7CIH - chain A; structure by X-ray diffraction, 1.79 A resolution.

== Chain A ==
Molecule: Lipase
From: Erythrobacter longus
Reference sequence: A0A074MDU6 (A0A074MDU6_ERYLO); residue numbers follow UniProt; this construct covers 1-314
Amino-acid sequence (314 residues; each row starts with the number of its first residue):
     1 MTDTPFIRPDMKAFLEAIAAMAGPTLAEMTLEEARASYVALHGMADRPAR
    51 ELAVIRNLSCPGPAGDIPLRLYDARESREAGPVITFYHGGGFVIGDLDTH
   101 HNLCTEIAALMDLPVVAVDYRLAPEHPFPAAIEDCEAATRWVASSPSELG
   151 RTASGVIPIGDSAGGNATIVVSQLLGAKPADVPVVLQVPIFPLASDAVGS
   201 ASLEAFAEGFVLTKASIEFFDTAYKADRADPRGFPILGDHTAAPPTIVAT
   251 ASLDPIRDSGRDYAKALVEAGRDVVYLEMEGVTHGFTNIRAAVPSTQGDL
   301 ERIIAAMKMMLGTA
Unresolved in the structure: 1-3, 313-314
Construct notes: engineered mutation G285 (Ser in A0A074MDU6)
Small-molecule neighbours: (4-nitrophenyl) hexanoate (D8F): L26, Y38, G89, G90, G91, S162, A163, L193, V211, L212, S216, I217, F220, I256, H284
What the authors report for this chain:
  - binding site for (4-nitrophenyl) hexanoate: S162
  - contacts within the chain: S162-H284, D254-H284
  - mutagenesis - S162A, D254A, H284A: abolished catalytic activity
  - mutagenesis - D161A, N288A: decreased catalytic activity
  - mutagenesis - A167L, F191Y, V211A, S216A: increased catalytic activity
  - mutagenesis - I256L: unchanged catalytic activity
  - mutagenesis - N166A: unchanged catalytic activity on neutral condition
  - mutagenesis - N166A: decreased catalytic activity on alkaline condition

== Overview ==
Chain A binds (4-nitrophenyl) hexanoate. From the paper: a binding site for (4-nitrophenyl) hexanoate at S162;
A167L, F191Y and V211A, among others, increase catalytic activity; 11 substitutions were tested in all.
Chain A is Lipase (Erythrobacter longus); the structure, Microbial Hormone-sensitive lipase E53 mutant S285G,
was determined by X-ray diffraction (same publication as 7W8N and 7CI0).
